Entry 6NB6 (electron microscopy, 4.20 A resolution (low resolution: residue-level contacts below are approximate; hydrogen-bond / salt-bridge calls are withheld)); this record covers chains A and B of the 7 polymer chains in the assembly.

[Chain A (and B)]
Name: Spike glycoprotein
Source organism: SARS coronavirus
Notes: chain B of this document is another copy of the same molecule, construct and numbering; everything in this record applies to it too
Reference sequence: P59594 (SPIKE_CVHSA); residues 14-1193 here = UniProt positions 14-1193
Amino-acid sequence (1263 residues; each row starts with the number of its first residue; numbers below 1 keep their minus sign (Met-18 is residue -18)):
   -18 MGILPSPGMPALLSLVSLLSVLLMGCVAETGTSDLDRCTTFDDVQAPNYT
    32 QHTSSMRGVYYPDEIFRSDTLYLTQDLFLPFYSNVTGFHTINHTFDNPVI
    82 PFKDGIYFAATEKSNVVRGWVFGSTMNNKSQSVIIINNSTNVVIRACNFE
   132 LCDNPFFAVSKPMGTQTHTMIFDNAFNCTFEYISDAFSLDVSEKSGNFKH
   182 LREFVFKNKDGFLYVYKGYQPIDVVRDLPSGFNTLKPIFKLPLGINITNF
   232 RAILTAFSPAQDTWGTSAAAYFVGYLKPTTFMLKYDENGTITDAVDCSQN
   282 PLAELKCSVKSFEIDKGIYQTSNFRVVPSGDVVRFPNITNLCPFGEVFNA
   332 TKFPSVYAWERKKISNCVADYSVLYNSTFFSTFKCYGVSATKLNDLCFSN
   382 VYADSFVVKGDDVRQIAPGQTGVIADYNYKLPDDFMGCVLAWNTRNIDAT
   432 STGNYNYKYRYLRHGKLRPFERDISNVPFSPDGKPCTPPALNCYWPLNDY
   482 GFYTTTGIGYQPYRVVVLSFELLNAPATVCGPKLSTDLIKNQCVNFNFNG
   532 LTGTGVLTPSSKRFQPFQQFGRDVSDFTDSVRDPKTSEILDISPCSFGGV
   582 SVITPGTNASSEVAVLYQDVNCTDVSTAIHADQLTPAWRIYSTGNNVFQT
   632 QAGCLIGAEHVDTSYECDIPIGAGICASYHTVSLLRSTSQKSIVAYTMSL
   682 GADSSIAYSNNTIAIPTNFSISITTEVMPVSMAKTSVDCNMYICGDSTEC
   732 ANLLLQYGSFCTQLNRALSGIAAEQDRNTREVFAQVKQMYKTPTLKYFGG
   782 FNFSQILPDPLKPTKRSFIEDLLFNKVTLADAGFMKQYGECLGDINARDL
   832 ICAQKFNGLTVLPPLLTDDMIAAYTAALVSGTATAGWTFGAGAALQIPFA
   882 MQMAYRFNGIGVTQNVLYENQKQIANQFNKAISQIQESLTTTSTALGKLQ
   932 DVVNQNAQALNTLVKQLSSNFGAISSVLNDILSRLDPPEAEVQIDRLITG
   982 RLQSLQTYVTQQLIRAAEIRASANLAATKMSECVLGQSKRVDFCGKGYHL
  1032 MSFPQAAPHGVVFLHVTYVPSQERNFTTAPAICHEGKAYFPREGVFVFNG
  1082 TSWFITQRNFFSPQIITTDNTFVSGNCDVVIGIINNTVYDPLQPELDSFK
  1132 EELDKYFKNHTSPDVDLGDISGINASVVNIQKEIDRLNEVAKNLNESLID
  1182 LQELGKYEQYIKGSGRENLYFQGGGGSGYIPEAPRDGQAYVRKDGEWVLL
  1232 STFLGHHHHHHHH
Not modelled in the structure: -18 to 17, 22-30, 140-147, 170-177, 239-249, 664-670, 809-817, 825-830, 1128-1244 (chain B: -18 to 17, 22-28, 138-147, 170-177, 237-248, 484-491, 503-508, 664-670, 809-834, 1128-1244)
Disulfide bonds: Cys19-Cys133, Cys128-Cys159, Cys278-Cys288, Cys323-Cys348, Cys366-Cys419, Cys378-Cys511, Cys467-Cys474, Cys524-Cys576, Cys603-Cys635, Cys648-Cys657, Cys720-Cys742, Cys725-Cys731, Cys822-Cys833, Cys1014-Cys1025, Cys1064-Cys1108
Covalently attached groups: N-acetylglucosamine (NAG) linked to Asn65, Asn73, Asn109, Asn119, Asn158, Asn227, Asn269, Asn318, Asn330, Asn357, Asn589, Asn602, Asn691, Asn699, Asn783, Asn1056, Asn1080, Asn1116
Differences from the reference sequence: initiating methionine (-18); expression tag (-17 to 13, 1194-1244); conflict Asp77 (Gly in P59594), Thr244 (Ile in P59594), Pro968 (Lys in P59594), Pro969 (Val in P59594)
Curated features (UniProtKB/Swiss-Prot):
  - region: Ser798 to Tyr819 (Fusion peptide 1), Lys817 to Phe837 (Fusion peptide 2), Asp1145 to Glu1184 (Heptad repeat 2)
  - site (Cleavage): Arg667, Ser668, Arg797, Ser798
  - glycosylation (N-linked (GlcNAc...) asparagine): Asn29, Asn65, Asn73, Asn109, Asn118, Asn119, Asn158, Asn227, Asn269, Asn318, Asn330, Asn357, Asn589, Asn602, Asn691, Asn699, Asn783, Asn1056, Asn1080, Asn1116 and 3 more in UniProt
  - natural variant: Ser49 (S49L: In strain: Isolate GZ50), Asp77 (G77D: In strain: Isolate BJ01, Isolate BJ02 and 7 more; this construct carries the variant), Asn78 (N78D: In strain: Isolate GD03), Asn118 (N118S: In strain: Isolate Shanghai LY), Ala139 (A139V: In strain: Isolate GD03), Met144 (M144L: In strain: Isolate BJ03), Gln147 (Q147R: In strain: Isolate GD03), Phe193 (F193S: In strain: Isolate Shanghai LY), Asn227 (N227K: In strain: Isolate SZ3), Ser239 (S239L: In strain: Isolate GD01 and Isolate SZ3), Thr261 (T261K: In strain: Isolate SZ3), Gly311 (G311R: In strain: Isolate GD01 and Isolate BJ02), 30 further natural variant entries in UniProt
  - mutagenesis: Cys323 (C323A: No effect on human ACE2 binding in vitro), Cys348 (C348A: Complete loss of human ACE2 binding in vitro), Glu452 (E452A: 90% loss of human ACE2 binding in vitro), Asp454 (D454A: Complete loss of human ACE2 binding in vitro), Asp463 (D463A: Partial loss of human ACE2 binding in vitro), Cys467 (C467A: Complete loss of human ACE2 binding in vitro), Cys474 (C474A: Complete loss of human ACE2 binding in vitro), Asp480 (D480A: No effect on human ACE2 binding in vitro), Arg667 (R667S: 40% loss of cell-cell fusion), Lys672 (K672S: No effect on cell-cell fusion), Arg797 (R797N: Complete loss of trypsin-induced membrane fusion)
From the paper describing this entry:
  - mutagenesis - L443R: decreased binding to S230 heavy chain (citing earlier work)

[Interface between chain A and chain B]
Contacting residue pairs - 106 pairs, chain A then chain B:
  Tyr42(A) - Phe548(B)
  Glu45(A) - Phe548(B)
  Glu45(A) - Gln549(B)
  Glu45(A) - Gln550(B)
  Glu45(A) - Phe551(B)
  Ile46(A) - Gln549(B)
  Ile46(A) - Phe551(B)
  Phe47(A) - Lys543(B)
  Phe47(A) - Arg544(B)
  Phe47(A) - Phe545(B)
  Phe47(A) - Gln549(B)
  Phe47(A) - Phe551(B)
  Phe47(A) - Gly552(B)
  Phe47(A) - Arg553(B)
  Pro218(A) - Phe548(B)
  Asn269(A) - Arg544(B)
  Asp719(A) - Asn304(B)
  Asn721(A) - Arg306(B)
  Met722(A) - Phe578(B)
  Asp727(A) - Thr535(B)
  Gln737(A) - Ser950(B)
  Gln737(A) - Asn951(B)
  Gln737(A) - Phe952(B)
  Gln737(A) - Gly953(B)
  Tyr738(A) - Phe952(B)
  Tyr738(A) - Arg977(B)
  Gln744(A) - Thr943(B)
  Asn746(A) - Gln301(B)
  Arg747(A) - Gln939(B)
  Ser750(A) - Gln301(B)
  Gln769(A) - Ala683(B)
  Gln769(A) - Ser685(B)
  Met770(A) - Leu681(B)
  Met770(A) - Ala683(B)
  Met770(A) - Asp684(B)
  Met770(A) - Ser685(B)
  Tyr771(A) - Ser685(B)
  Tyr771(A) - Ile687(B)
  Lys772(A) - Ser685(B)
  Phe779(A) - Tyr689(B)
  Gln818(A) - Val555(B)
  Gly824(A) - Gln632(B)
  Gln835(A) - Pro575(B)
  Gln835(A) - Phe578(B)
  Lys836(A) - Phe578(B)
  Phe837(A) - Thr535(B)
  Phe837(A) - Phe558(B)
  Phe837(A) - Ile573(B)
  Phe837(A) - Ser574(B)
  Phe837(A) - Pro575(B)
  Gly839(A) - Phe578(B)
  Leu843(A) - Gln599(B)
  Pro844(A) - Ala633(B)
  Pro845(A) - Gly653(B)
  Pro845(A) - Ala654(B)
  Leu846(A) - Pro651(B)
  Leu846(A) - Gly653(B)
  Leu846(A) - Ala654(B)
  Leu846(A) - Gly655(B)
  Leu846(A) - Ile656(B)
  Leu846(A) - Cys657(B)
  Leu846(A) - Met679(B)
  Leu847(A) - Met679(B)
  Thr848(A) - Ala654(B)
  Met851(A) - Gly655(B)
  Met851(A) - Met679(B)
  Met851(A) - Leu681(B)
  Ala854(A) - Leu681(B)
  Tyr855(A) - Leu681(B)
  Thr865(A) - Tyr689(B)
  Trp868(A) - Tyr1029(B)
  Thr869(A) - Tyr1029(B)
  Ala872(A) - Lys1027(B)
  Ala872(A) - Tyr1029(B)
  Ala875(A) - Ile687(B)
  Leu876(A) - Ala695(B)
  Gln877(A) - Ile687(B)
  Gln877(A) - Ala688(B)
  Gln877(A) - Ile694(B)
  Gln877(A) - Ala695(B)
  Gln877(A) - Asn1056(B)
  Pro879(A) - Tyr689(B)
  Pro879(A) - Ser690(B)
  Pro879(A) - Thr693(B)
  Phe880(A) - Tyr689(B)
  Met882(A) - Thr1059(B)
  Met882(A) - Pro1061(B)
  Met882(A) - Val1076(B)
  Tyr886(A) - Arg1089(B)
  Thr894(A) - Phe1103(B)
  Asn896(A) - Phe1071(B)
  Asn896(A) - Ser1105(B)
  Tyr899(A) - Pro1061(B)
  Tyr899(A) - Phe1071(B)
  Gln902(A) - Ile1112(B)
  Ser949(A) - Asp557(B)
  Asp976(A) - Arg977(B)
  Thr980(A) - Arg977(B)
  Gln984(A) - Gln984(B)
  Gln987(A) - Thr988(B)
  Leu994(A) - Gln992(B)
  Leu994(A) - Ile995(B)
  Arg1001(A) - Glu999(B)
  Ser1012(A) - Val1022(B)
  Glu1013(A) - Arg1021(B)
  Arg1021(A) - Arg1021(B)
Interface residues without a listed pair, chain A (79 interface residues in all): Arg48, Lys217, Glu268, Phe741, Cys822, Cys833, Asn838, Ala866, Ile878, Gln895, Glu900, Val945, Leu948, Thr991, Thr1009, Leu1016, Gly1017, Glu1126
Interface residues without a listed pair, chain B (87 interface residues in all): Gln546, Ser556, Asp600, Val601, Cys648, Ile652, Gly682, Ser686, Asn691, Asn692, Ile696, Pro697, Gln947, Thr991, Asp1023, Pro1051, Glu1054, Ala1060, Pro1072, Val1110, Leu1123

[In short]
Chain A and chain B form an interface of 79 and 87 residues respectively. UniProt lists 11 mutagenesis sites
on chain A. The paper reports that L443R of chain A reduces binding to S230 heavy chain.
Chain A and chain B are both Spike glycoprotein (SARS coronavirus); the structure, SARS-CoV complex with human
neutralizing S230 antibody Fab fragment (state 1), was determined by electron microscopy (same publication as
6NB3, 6NB4, 6NB5, 6NB7 and 6NB8).
